Entry 6LF8 (X-ray diffraction, 2.50 A resolution); this record covers chains A and C of the 3 polymer chains in the assembly.

Chain A:
Name: MHC class I antigen
Organism: Sus scrofa
UniProt: A0A0F6N4U7 (A0A0F6N4U7_PIG); residues 1-275 here correspond to UniProt positions 22-296 (UniProt number = residue number + 21)
Chain sequence (275 residues; row label = number of the first residue in the row):
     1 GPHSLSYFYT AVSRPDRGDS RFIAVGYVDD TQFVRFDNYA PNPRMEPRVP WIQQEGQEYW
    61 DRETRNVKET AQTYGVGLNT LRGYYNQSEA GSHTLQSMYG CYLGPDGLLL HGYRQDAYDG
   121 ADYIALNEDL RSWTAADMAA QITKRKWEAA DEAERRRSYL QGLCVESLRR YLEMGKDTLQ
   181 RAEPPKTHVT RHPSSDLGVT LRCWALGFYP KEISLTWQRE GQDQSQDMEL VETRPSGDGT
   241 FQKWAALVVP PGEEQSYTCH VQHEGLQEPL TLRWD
Cystine bridges: Cys101-Cys164, Cys203-Cys259

Chain C:
Name: Arg-val-glu-asp-val-thr-asn-thr-ala-glu-tyr-trp
Chain sequence (12 residues; numbered 1 to 12; the number before each row is that of its first residue):
     1 RVEDVTNTAE YW

Chain A / chain C interface:
Pairs across the interface (64; chain A residue first):
  Leu5(A) - Val2(C)  hydrophobic
  Tyr7(A) - Val2(C)
  Tyr7(A) - Glu3(C)
  Tyr9(A) - Glu3(C)  hydrogen bond
  Met45(A) - Glu3(C)
  Tyr59(A) - Arg1(C)
  Tyr59(A) - Val2(C)
  Arg62(A) - Arg1(C)
  Glu63(A) - Arg1(C)  hydrogen bond (side chain-backbone)
  Glu63(A) - Val2(C)  hydrogen bond (side chain-backbone)
  Glu63(A) - Glu3(C)  hydrogen bond (side chain-backbone)
  Asn66(A) - Glu3(C)
  Asn66(A) - Val5(C)
  Val67(A) - Glu3(C)
  Glu69(A) - Asn7(C)
  Thr70(A) - Asp4(C)
  Thr70(A) - Thr6(C)  hydrogen bond (side chain-backbone)
  Thr70(A) - Asn7(C)
  Thr73(A) - Thr6(C)  hydrogen bond (side chain-backbone)
  Thr73(A) - Asn7(C)
  Thr73(A) - Ala9(C)
  Thr73(A) - Glu10(C)
  Thr73(A) - Trp12(C)
  Tyr74(A) - Thr6(C)
  Tyr74(A) - Trp12(C)  hydrophobic
  Val76(A) - Glu10(C)
  Gly77(A) - Glu10(C)  hydrogen bond (backbone-side chain)
  Gly77(A) - Trp12(C)
  Thr80(A) - Glu10(C)  hydrogen bond
  Thr80(A) - Trp12(C)
  Leu81(A) - Trp12(C)
  Tyr84(A) - Tyr11(C)  hydrogen bond (side chain-backbone)
  Tyr84(A) - Trp12(C)
  Leu95(A) - Trp12(C)  hydrophobic
  Tyr99(A) - Glu3(C)  hydrogen bond
  Tyr99(A) - Asp4(C)  hydrogen bond (side chain-backbone)
  Arg114(A) - Thr6(C)
  Arg114(A) - Trp12(C)
  Asp116(A) - Trp12(C)  hydrogen bond
  Tyr123(A) - Trp12(C)
  Thr143(A) - Tyr11(C)
  Thr143(A) - Trp12(C)
  Lys146(A) - Glu10(C)  hydrogen bond (side chain-backbone)
  Lys146(A) - Tyr11(C)
  Trp147(A) - Tyr11(C)
  Trp147(A) - Trp12(C)
  Ala150(A) - Tyr11(C)
  Glu152(A) - Thr8(C)
  Glu152(A) - Tyr11(C)
  Arg155(A) - Val5(C)  hydrogen bond (side chain-backbone)
  Arg155(A) - Thr8(C)  hydrogen bond
  Arg156(A) - Asp4(C)  salt bridge
  Arg156(A) - Val5(C)  hydrogen bond (side chain-backbone)
  Arg156(A) - Thr8(C)  hydrogen bond
  Tyr159(A) - Val2(C)  hydrogen bond (side chain-backbone)
  Tyr159(A) - Glu3(C)
  Tyr159(A) - Asp4(C)
  Leu163(A) - Arg1(C)
  Leu163(A) - Glu3(C)
  Glu166(A) - Arg1(C)
  Ser167(A) - Arg1(C)
  Ser167(A) - Val2(C)
  Arg170(A) - Arg1(C)
  Tyr171(A) - Val2(C)
Other interface residues (no listed pair), chain A (39 interface residues in all): Phe33, Val34, Ile124

Summary:
39 residues of chain A and 12 residues of chain C are in contact, with 18 hydrogen bonds and 1 salt bridge.
Polar pairs include Arg156(A)-Asp4(C), Tyr9(A)-Glu3(C) and Glu63(A)-Arg1(C).
Chain A is MHC class I antigen (Sus scrofa) and chain C is Arg-val-glu-asp-val-thr-asn-thr-ala-glu-tyr-trp;
the structure, Crystal structure of pSLA-1*0401 complex with dodecapeptide RVEDVTNTAEYW, was determined by
X-ray diffraction.
